PDB entry 3WVA | X-ray diffraction, 1.40 A resolution | chains A and B

[Chain A (and B)]
Name: UPF0254 protein MJ1251
From: Methanocaldococcus jannaschii
Notes: EC 3.1.2.-; chain B of this document is another copy of the same molecule, construct and numbering; everything in this record applies to it too
UniProt: Q58649 (Y1251_METJA); numbering as in UniProt (aligned over 1-167)
Sequence (170 residues; each row starts with the number of its first residue; numbers below 1 keep their minus sign (Gly-2 is residue -2)):
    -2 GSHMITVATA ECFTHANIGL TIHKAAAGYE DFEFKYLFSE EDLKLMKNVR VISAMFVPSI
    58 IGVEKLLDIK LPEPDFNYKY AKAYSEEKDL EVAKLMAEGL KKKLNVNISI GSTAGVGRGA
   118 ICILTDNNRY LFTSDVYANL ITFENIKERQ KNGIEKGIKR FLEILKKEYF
Not modelled in the structure: -2 to 0
Modified residues: Mse1, Mse43, Mse52, Mse93 (selenomethionine; parent Met)
Sequence notes: expression tag (-2 to 0)
Reported in the primary citation:
  - catalytic residues: Phe10, Ala111 (proposed by the authors, not directly observed)

[Interface between chain A and chain B]
Residue-residue contacts (61; chain A residue first):
  Mse1(A) - Lys76(B)
  Mse1(A) - Tyr77(B)  hydrophobic
  His12(A) - Leu17(B)
  His12(A) - Lys21(B)
  His12(A) - Tyr26(B)
  Leu17(A) - His12(B)
  Leu17(A) - Phe53(B)  hydrophobic
  His20(A) - Phe53(B)
  His20(A) - Tyr77(B)
  Lys21(A) - His12(B)
  Ala23(A) - Tyr77(B)  hydrogen bond (backbone-side chain)
  Ala24(A) - Tyr75(B)
  Ala24(A) - Tyr77(B)  hydrophobic
  Ala24(A) - Phe140(B)
  Gly25(A) - Phe140(B)
  Tyr26(A) - His12(B)  hydrogen bond
  Tyr26(A) - Ile143(B)
  Lys44(A) - Tyr77(B)  hydrogen bond (backbone-side chain)
  Val46(A) - Tyr77(B)
  Arg47(A) - Ser56(B)
  Arg47(A) - Lys76(B)
  Val48(A) - Pro55(B)
  Ile49(A) - Pro55(B)
  Ile49(A) - Ser56(B)  hydrogen bond (backbone-side chain)
  Ile49(A) - Gly59(B)
  Ser50(A) - Phe53(B)  hydrogen bond (side chain-backbone)
  Ser50(A) - Val54(B)
  Ser50(A) - Leu63(B)
  Ala51(A) - Mse52(B)
  Ala51(A) - Phe53(B)  hydrogen bond (backbone-backbone)
  Mse52(A) - Ala51(B)
  Mse52(A) - Mse52(B)  hydrophobic
  Mse52(A) - Leu63(B)  hydrophobic
  Phe53(A) - Leu17(B)  hydrophobic
  Phe53(A) - His20(B)
  Phe53(A) - Ser50(B)  hydrogen bond (backbone-side chain)
  Phe53(A) - Ala51(B)  hydrogen bond (backbone-backbone)
  Val54(A) - Ser50(B)
  Pro55(A) - Val48(B)
  Pro55(A) - Ile49(B)
  Ser56(A) - Ile49(B)  hydrogen bond (side chain-backbone)
  Gly59(A) - Ile49(B)
  Lys62(A) - Lys100(B)
  Lys62(A) - Leu101(B)
  Leu63(A) - Ser50(B)
  Leu63(A) - Mse52(B)  hydrophobic
  Leu63(A) - Leu63(B)
  Tyr75(A) - Ala24(B)
  Lys76(A) - Mse1(B)
  Lys76(A) - Arg47(B)
  Tyr77(A) - Mse1(B)  hydrophobic
  Tyr77(A) - His20(B)
  Tyr77(A) - Ala23(B)  hydrogen bond (side chain-backbone)
  Tyr77(A) - Ala24(B)  hydrophobic
  Tyr77(A) - Lys44(B)  hydrogen bond (side chain-backbone)
  Tyr77(A) - Val46(B)
  Lys100(A) - Lys62(B)
  Leu101(A) - Lys62(B)
  Phe140(A) - Ala24(B)
  Phe140(A) - Gly25(B)
  Ile143(A) - Tyr26(B)
Also at the interface, not in a pair above, chain A (33 interface residues in all): Leu64, Asn102
Also at the interface, not in a pair above, chain B (33 interface residues in all): Ile58, Asn102

[In short]
The chain A/chain B interface involves 33 residues from each chain, with 11 hydrogen bonds. Polar contacts
include Ala23(A)-Tyr77(B), Tyr26(A)-His12(B) and Lys44(A)-Tyr77(B). From the paper: catalytic residues
Phe10(A) and Ala111(A).
Chain A and chain B are both UPF0254 protein MJ1251 (Methanocaldococcus jannaschii); the structure,
SeMet-labelled HcgF from Methanocaldococcus jannaschii, was determined by X-ray diffraction, deposited
together with 3WV7, 3WV8, 3WV9 and 3WVC.
